Entry 4PSW (X-ray diffraction, 2.10 A resolution); this record covers chains A and B of the 3 polymer chains in the assembly.

[Chain A]
Protein: Histone acetyltransferase type B catalytic subunit
From: Saccharomyces cerevisiae
Notes: EC 2.3.1.48
UniProt: Q12341 (HAT1_YEAST); numbering as in UniProt (aligned over 4-320)
Amino-acid sequence (317 residues; row label = number of the first residue in the row):
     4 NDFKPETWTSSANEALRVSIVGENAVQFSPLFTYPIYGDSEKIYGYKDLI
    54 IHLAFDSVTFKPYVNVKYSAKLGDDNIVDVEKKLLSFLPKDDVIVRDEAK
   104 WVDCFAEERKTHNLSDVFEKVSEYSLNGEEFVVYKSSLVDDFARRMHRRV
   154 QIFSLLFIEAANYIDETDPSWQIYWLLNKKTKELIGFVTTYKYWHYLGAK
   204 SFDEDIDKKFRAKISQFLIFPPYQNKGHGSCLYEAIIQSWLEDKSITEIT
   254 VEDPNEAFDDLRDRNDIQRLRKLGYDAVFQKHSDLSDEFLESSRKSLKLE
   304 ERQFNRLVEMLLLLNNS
Disordered / not traced: 4
Small-molecule neighbours: coenzyme A (COA): Phe-160, Ile-161, Ser-218, Gln-219, Phe-220, Leu-221, Ile-222, Gln-227, Asn-228, Lys-229, Gly-230, His-231, Gly-232, Ser-233, Asn-258, Phe-261, Leu-264, Arg-267
UniProt features mapped onto this chain:
  - region: Asp-42 to Glu-44 (Interaction with histone H4 N-terminus), Tyr-194 to Tyr-196 (Interaction with histone H4 N-terminus), Trp-197 to Phe-205 (Interaction with HAT2)
  - active site: Glu-255 (Proton donor/acceptor)
  - binding site (acetyl-CoA): Phe-220 to Ile-222, Gln-227 to Ser-233, Asn-258, Arg-267
  - site: Trp-174 (Interaction with histone H4 N-terminus)
  - mutagenesis: Trp-197 (W197E: Abolishes interaction with HAT2), Tyr-199 (Y199E: Abolishes interaction with HAT2), Ala-202 (A202D: Impairs interaction with HAT2), Phe-205 (F205E: Abolishes interaction with HAT2), Arg-214 (R214A: Impairs interaction with HAT2)
From the paper describing this entry:
  - contacts within the chain: Tyr-199/Ala-202 (hydrogen bond)
  - conformationally variable residues (order/disorder transition): Leu-200 to Asp-208
  - mutagenesis - W197E: unchanged growth in response to DNA damage sensitivity
  - mutagenesis - Y37A, A163Y, Y194A, Y196A, A202D: unchanged binding to Histone acetyltransferase type B subunit 2 (chain B)

[Chain B]
Protein: Histone acetyltransferase type B subunit 2
From: Saccharomyces cerevisiae
UniProt: P39984 (HAT2_YEAST); residue numbers follow UniProt; this construct covers 7-390
Amino-acid sequence (401 residues; numbered 1 to 401; the number before each row is that of its first residue):
     1 MENQEKPLSVDEEYDLWKSNVPLMYDFVSETRLTWPSLTVQWLPTPVQEL
    51 DGGFIKQELIIGTHTSGEEENYLKFAEINLPKEILSNEDPQEEAGEEYQS
   101 SLPAPRSNIRITAKYEHEEEITRARYMPQDPNIVATINGQGTTFLYSRSE
   151 GLQSTLKFHKDNGYALSFSTLVKGRLLSGSDDHTVALWEVGSGGDPTKPV
   201 RTWNDLHSDIINDNKWHNFNKDLFGTVSEDSLLKINDVRANNTTIDTVKC
   251 PQPFNTLAFSHHSSNLLAAAGMDSYVYLYDLRNMKEPLHHMSGHEDAVNN
   301 LEFSTHVDGVVVSSGSDNRLMMWDLKQIGAEQTPDDAEDGVPELIMVHAG
   351 HRSSVNDFDLNPQIPWLVASAEEENILQVWKCSHSLPIVGGPPKVNKDII
   401 S
Disordered / not traced: 1-6, 87-104, 391-401
Sequence notes: expression tag (1-6, 391-401); engineered mutation Thr-143 (Val in P39984)
Modified / non-standard residues: Thr-34 (phosphothreonine; TPO)
UniProt features mapped onto this chain:
  - region: Asp-335 to Asp-339 (Interaction with the histone H4 N-terminus)
  - site: Leu-266 (Important for interaction with HAT1)
  - mutagenesis: Leu-266 (L266E: Abolishes interaction with HAT1)

[Chain A / chain B interface]
Residue-residue contacts - 39 pairs, chain A then chain B:
  Tyr-196(A) / Gly-329(B)
  Trp-197(A) / Leu-266(B)  hydrophobic
  Trp-197(A) / Leu-288(B)
  Trp-197(A) / Ile-328(B)
  Tyr-199(A) / Ser-263(B)
  Tyr-199(A) / Asp-308(B)  hydrogen bond
  Tyr-199(A) / Gly-309(B)
  Tyr-199(A) / Leu-325(B)
  Tyr-199(A) / Lys-326(B)
  Gly-201(A) / Asp-308(B)
  Gly-201(A) / Lys-326(B)
  Ala-202(A) / His-262(B)
  Ala-202(A) / Ser-263(B)
  Ala-202(A) / Asp-308(B)  hydrogen bond (backbone-side chain)
  Phe-205(A) / Ser-263(B)
  Phe-205(A) / Asn-265(B)
  Phe-205(A) / Asp-280(B)
  Phe-205(A) / Arg-282(B)  hydrogen bond (backbone-side chain)
  Phe-205(A) / Leu-288(B)  hydrophobic
  Asp-206(A) / Ser-263(B)  hydrogen bond
  Asp-206(A) / Ser-264(B)  hydrogen bond (side chain-backbone)
  Asp-206(A) / Asn-265(B)  hydrogen bond
  Asp-206(A) / Arg-282(B)  hydrogen bond (backbone-side chain)
  Asp-208(A) / Arg-282(B)
  Ile-209(A) / Arg-282(B)
  Lys-211(A) / Pro-287(B)
  Lys-211(A) / Leu-288(B)  hydrogen bond (side chain-backbone)
  Arg-214(A) / Lys-326(B)  hydrogen bond (side chain-backbone)
  Arg-214(A) / Gln-327(B)
  Arg-214(A) / Ile-328(B)  hydrogen bond (side chain-backbone)
  Arg-214(A) / Gly-329(B)
  Arg-214(A) / Ala-330(B)
  Thr-253(A) / Glu-331(B)
  Val-254(A) / Glu-331(B)  hydrogen bond (backbone-side chain)
  Asp-256(A) / Gln-332(B)
  Asp-256(A) / Thr-333(B)
  Asp-256(A) / Pro-334(B)
  Arg-265(A) / Glu-331(B)  salt bridge
  Glu-303(A) / Glu-331(B)
Other interface residues (no listed pair), chain A (19 interface residues in all): Ile-252, Pro-257, Arg-305
Other interface residues (no listed pair), chain B (24 interface residues in all): Leu-278, His-289, Ala-337
From the paper, about this interface:
  - pairs named by the authors: Ala-202(A)/Asp-308(B) (backbone contact), Phe-205(A)/Arg-282(B) (hydrogen bond), Asp-206(A)/Ser-263(B) (hydrogen bond), Asp-206(A)/Ser-264(B) (hydrogen bond), Lys-211(A)/Leu-288(B) (backbone contact)
  - interface residues, chain A: Trp-197(A), Tyr-199(A), Phe-205(A)
  - hot spots on chain A (mutagenesis) - W197E, Y199E, F205E: abolished binding to Histone acetyltransferase type B subunit 2 (chain B)
  - interface residues, chain B: Leu-266(B), Leu-288(B), Asp-324(B), Leu-325(B)
  - hot spots on chain B (mutagenesis) - L266E: abolished binding to Histone acetyltransferase type B catalytic subunit (chain A)

[In short]
Chain A and chain B form an interface of 19 and 24 residues respectively; the contacts include 11 hydrogen
bonds and 1 salt bridge. Polar contacts include Arg-265(A)/Glu-331(B), Tyr-199(A)/Asp-308(B) and
Ala-202(A)/Asp-308(B). The authors report backbone contacts between Ala-202(A) and Asp-308(B) and Lys-211(A)
and Leu-288(B); hydrogen bonds between Phe-205(A) and Arg-282(B), Asp-206(A) and Ser-263(B) and Asp-206(A) and
Ser-264(B). From the paper: W197E, Y199E and F205E of chain A abolish binding to Histone acetyltransferase
type B subunit 2 (chain B); interface residues Trp-197(A), Tyr-199(A) and Leu-266(B) among others; 9
substitutions were tested in all.
Here chain A is Histone acetyltransferase type B catalytic subunit and chain B is Histone acetyltransferase
type B subunit 2, both from Saccharomyces cerevisiae. Entry 4PSW (Crystal structure of histone
acetyltransferase complex) was determined by X-ray diffraction together with 4PSX from the same study.
